Entry 6CNJ (electron microscopy, 3.70 A resolution); this record covers chains C and G of the 11 polymer chains in the assembly.

[Chain C]
Molecule: Neuronal acetylcholine receptor subunit beta-2
From: Homo sapiens
Notes: engineered mutation(s): Glu-Arg linker was inserted in the MX-M4 junction between Gln420-Ser421 in the beta 2 subunit.
UniProt: P17787 (ACHB2_HUMAN); the construct has insertions or renumbered stretches relative to UniProt, so the offset changes along the chain: 1-328 = UniProt 26-353; 337-393 = UniProt 446-502
Amino-acid sequence (403 residues; each row starts with the number of its first residue):
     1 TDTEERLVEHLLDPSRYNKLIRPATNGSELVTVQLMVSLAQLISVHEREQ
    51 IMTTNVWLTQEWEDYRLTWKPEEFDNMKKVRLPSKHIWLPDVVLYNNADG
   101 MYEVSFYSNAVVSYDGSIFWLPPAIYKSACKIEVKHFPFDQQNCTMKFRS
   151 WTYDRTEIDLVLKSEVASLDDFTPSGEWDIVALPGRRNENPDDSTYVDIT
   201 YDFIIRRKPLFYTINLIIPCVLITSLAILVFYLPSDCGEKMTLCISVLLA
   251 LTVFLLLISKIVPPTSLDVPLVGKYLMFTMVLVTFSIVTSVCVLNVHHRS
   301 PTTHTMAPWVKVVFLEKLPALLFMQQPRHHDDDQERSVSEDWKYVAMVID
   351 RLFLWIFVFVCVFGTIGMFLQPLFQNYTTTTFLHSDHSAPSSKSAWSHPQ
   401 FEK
Disordered / not traced: 1, 327-336, 370-403
Cystine bridges: Cys130-Cys144
Glycans and other covalent adducts: N-acetylglucosamine (NAG) linked to Asn143
Construct notes: linker (329-336); expression tag (394-403)
What the authors report for this chain:
  - binding site for (S)-3-(1-methylpyrrolidin-2-yl)pyridine: Val111, Phe119, Leu121
  - binding site for cholesterol hemisuccinate: Cys292

[Chain G]
Molecule: IgG1 Heavy Chain
From: Mus musculus
Amino-acid sequence (462 residues; numbered -17 to 444; the number before each row is that of its first residue; numbers below 1 keep their minus sign (Met-17 is residue -17)):
   -17 MEWTWVFLFLLSVTAGVHSQVQLQQSGAEVMKPGASVKISCKGTGYTFSS
    33 YWIEWVKQRPGHGLERIGEILPGSGSTNYNEKFRGKATFTADKSSKTAYM
    83 QLSSLTSEDSAVYYCARYLPYYYAMDYWGQGTSVTVSSAKTTPPSVYPLA
   133 PGSAAQTNSMVTLGCLVKGYFPEPVTVTWNSGSLSSGVHTFPAVLQSDLY
   183 TLSSSVTVPSSTWPSETVTCNVAHPASSTKVDKKIVPRDCGCKPCICTVP
   233 EVSSVFIFPPKPKDVLTITLTPKVTCVVVDISKDDPEVQFSWFVDDVEVH
   283 TAQTQPREEQFNSTFRSVSELPIMHQDWLNGKEFKCRVNSAAFPAPIEKT
   333 ISKTKGRPKAPQVYTIPPPKEQMAKDKVSLTCMITDFFPEDITVEWQWNG
   383 QPAENYKNTQPIMDTDGSYFVYSKLNVQKSNWEAGNTFTCSVLHEGLHNH
   433 HTEKSLSHSPGK
Disordered / not traced: -17 to 2, 221-444
Cystine bridges: Cys147-Cys202

[How chain C and chain G interact]
Pairs across the interface - 23 pairs, chain C then chain G:
  Gln141(C) - Tyr103(G)  hydrogen bond
  Ser164(C) - Thr29(G)
  Glu165(C) - Tyr105(G)
  Val166(C) - Ser32(G)
  Val166(C) - Tyr33(G)  hydrophobic
  Val166(C) - Leu101(G)  hydrophobic
  Val166(C) - Tyr105(G)
  Ala167(C) - Ser32(G)
  Ser168(C) - Ser32(G)
  Leu169(C) - Ser31(G)  hydrogen bond (backbone-side chain)
  Leu169(C) - Ser32(G)
  Asp170(C) - Ser31(G)
  Phe172(C) - Ser56(G)
  Asp179(C) - Ser58(G)  hydrogen bond
  Ile180(C) - Leu53(G)  hydrophobic
  Val181(C) - Trp34(G)  hydrogen bond (backbone-side chain)
  Val181(C) - Pro102(G)  hydrophobic
  Ala182(C) - Leu101(G)  hydrophobic
  Ala182(C) - Pro102(G)
  Pro184(C) - Leu101(G)  hydrophobic
  Pro184(C) - Tyr104(G)  hydrophobic
  Asp202(C) - Tyr104(G)
  Ile204(C) - Tyr103(G)  hydrophobic
Other interface residues (no listed pair), chain G (15 interface residues in all): Gly55, Lys75

[In short]
Chain C and chain G form an interface of 16 and 15 residues respectively; the contacts include 4 hydrogen
bonds. Polar contacts include Gln141(C)-Tyr103(G), Leu169(C)-Ser31(G) and Asp179(C)-Ser58(G).
N-acetylglucosamine is covalently linked to Asn143(C). The paper reports a binding site for
(S)-3-(1-methylpyrrolidin-2-yl)pyridine at Val111(C), Phe119(C) and Leu121(C); a binding site for cholesterol
hemisuccinate at Cys292(C).
Chain C is Neuronal acetylcholine receptor subunit beta-2 (Homo sapiens) and chain G is IgG1 Heavy Chain (Mus
musculus); the structure, Structure of the 2alpha3beta stiochiometry of the human Alpha4Beta2 nicotinic
receptor, was determined by electron microscopy, deposited together with 6CNK.
